PDB entry 6LYA | X-ray diffraction, 1.59 A resolution | chain A

Chain A:
Protein: Pyrrolysine--tRNA ligase
Source organism: Methanosarcina mazei
Notes: EC 6.1.1.26; fragment: C-terminus domain
UniProt: A0A0F8JXW8 (A0A0F8JXW8_METMZ); residue numbers follow UniProt; this construct covers 185-454
Sequence (277 residues; row label = number of the first residue in the row):
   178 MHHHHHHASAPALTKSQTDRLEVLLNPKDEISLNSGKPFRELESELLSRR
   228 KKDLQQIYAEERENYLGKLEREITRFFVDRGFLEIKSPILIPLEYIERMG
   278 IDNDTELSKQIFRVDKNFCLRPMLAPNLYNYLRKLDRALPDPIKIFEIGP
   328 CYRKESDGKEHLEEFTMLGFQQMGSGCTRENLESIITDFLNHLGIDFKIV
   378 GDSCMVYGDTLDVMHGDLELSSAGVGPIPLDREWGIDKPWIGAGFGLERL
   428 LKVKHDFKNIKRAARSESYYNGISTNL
Disordered / not traced: 178-187, 379-384
Construct notes: expression tag (178-184); engineered mutation G346 (Asn in A0A0F8JXW8), Q348 (Cys in A0A0F8JXW8), G401 (Val in A0A0F8JXW8)
Metal / ion sites: Mg2+: E396, S399 (together with AMP-PNP)
Ligand contacts:
  - AMP-PNP (ANP; phosphoaminophosphonic acid-adenylate ester): R330, E332, E337, H338, L339, F342, M344, E396, L397, S398, S399, G421, F422, G423, R426, I437
  - 1-Methyl-L-tryptophan (EXL): M300, L301, A302, L305, M344, F347, Q348, S399, A400, G401, W417, G419, A420, G421

In short:
Ligands of chain A: AMP-PNP and 1-Methyl-L-tryptophan. E396 and S399 coordinate Mg2+.
Chain A is Pyrrolysine--tRNA ligase (Methanosarcina mazei); the structure, PylRS C-terminus domain mutant
bound with 1-Methyl-L-tryptophan and AMPNP, was determined by X-ray diffraction together with 6LY3, 6LY6, 6LY7
and 6LYB from the same study.
